Entry 5WWT (X-ray diffraction, 3.20 A resolution); this record covers chains A and C.

# Chain A
Protein: Putative methyltransferase NSUN6
Organism: Homo sapiens
Notes: EC 2.1.1.-
UniProt: Q8TEA1 (NSUN6_HUMAN); residues 1-469 here = UniProt positions 1-469
Sequence (477 residues; numbered 1 to 477; the number before each row is that of its first residue):
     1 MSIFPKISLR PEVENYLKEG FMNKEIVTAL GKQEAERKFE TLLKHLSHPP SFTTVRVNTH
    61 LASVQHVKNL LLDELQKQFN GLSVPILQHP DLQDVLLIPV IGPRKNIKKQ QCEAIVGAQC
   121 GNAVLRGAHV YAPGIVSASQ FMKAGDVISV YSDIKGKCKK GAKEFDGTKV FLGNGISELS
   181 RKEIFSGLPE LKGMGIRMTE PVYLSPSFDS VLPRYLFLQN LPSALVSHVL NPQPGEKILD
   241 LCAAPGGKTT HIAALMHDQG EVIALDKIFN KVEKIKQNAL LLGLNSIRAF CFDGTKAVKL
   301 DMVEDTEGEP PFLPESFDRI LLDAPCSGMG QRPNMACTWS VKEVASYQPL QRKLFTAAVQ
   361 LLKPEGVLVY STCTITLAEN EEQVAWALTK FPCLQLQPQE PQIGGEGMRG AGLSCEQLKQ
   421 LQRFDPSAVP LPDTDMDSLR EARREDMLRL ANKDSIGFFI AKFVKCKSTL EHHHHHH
Disordered / not traced: 1, 304-307, 467-477
Construct notes: expression tag (470-477)
What the authors report for this chain:
  - mutagenesis - Y131A, D293A: abolished catalytic activity on tRNACys
  - mutagenesis - R126A, K159A, K160A, R181A, L218A, N220A: decreased catalytic activity on tRNACys
  - mutagenesis - S223A: unchanged catalytic activity on tRNACys
  - mutagenesis - K159A/R181A, K160A/R181A, D266A, K271A, D323A, C373A, F458A: abolished catalytic activity
  - mutagenesis - F141A: unchanged catalytic activity on tRNA
  - mutagenesis - F141A (2.6-fold): decreased binding to tRNACys
  - mutagenesis - K248A: abolished catalytic activity on SAM
  - mutagenesis - C326D (39-fold), C326N (26-fold), C326S (26-fold): decreased catalytic activity
  - mutagenesis - D266A, K271A, D293A, D323A: abolished binding to SAM
  - mutagenesis - K248A (6-fold): decreased binding to SAM

# Chain C
Molecule: tRNA
Sequence (75 nucleotides; numbered 1 to 76; 1 number in that range is skipped by the numbering (no residue carries it; nothing is unmodelled there); the number before each row is that of its first residue):
     1 GAGGGUAUAG CUCAGG
    18 GGUAGAGCAU UUGACUGCAG AUCAAGAGGU CCCUGGUUCA AAUCCAGGUG CCCUCUCCA
Disordered / not traced: 1, 34-35

# Interface between chain A and chain C
Pairs across the interface (80):
  Phe-52(A) with U73(C), base contact
  Thr-53(A) with U73(C), base contact
  Thr-54(A) with U73(C), hydrogen bond to the base
  Gln-119(A) with U71(C), base contact
  Cys-120(A) with A76(C), sugar contact
  Ala-123(A) with C74(C), sugar contact; A76(C), base contact
  Arg-126(A) with U73(C), hydrogen bond to the base; C74(C), hydrogen bond to the base
  Gly-127(A) with C74(C), base contact
  Ala-128(A) with C74(C), base contact; A76(C), base contact
  His-129(A) with A76(C), hydrogen bond to the base
  Tyr-131(A) with C75(C), stacking on the base; A76(C), hydrogen bond to the base
  Pro-133(A) with C75(C), phosphate contact; A76(C), sugar contact
  Gly-134(A) with A76(C), base contact
  Gln-140(A) with A38(C), sugar contact; U39(C), phosphate contact
  Phe-141(A) with A38(C), base contact
  Lys-159(A) with U12(C), base contact; A23(C), hydrogen bond to the base
  Lys-160(A) with U12(C), hydrogen bond to the sugar; G24(C), hydrogen bond to the base
  Gly-161(A) with C25(C), sugar contact
  Ala-162(A) with G24(C), sugar contact
  Arg-181(A) with C25(C), hydrogen bond to the phosphate; A26(C), salt bridge to the phosphate
  Lys-182(A) with G37(C), phosphate contact
  Phe-185(A) with A26(C), sugar contact
  Ser-186(A) with A26(C), phosphate contact; U27(C), hydrogen bond to the phosphate
  Gly-187(A) with A26(C), hydrogen bond to the sugar
  Leu-188(A) with G10(C), sugar contact; C11(C), sugar contact
  Lys-192(A) with C75(C), hydrogen bond to the sugar; A76(C), salt bridge to the phosphate
  Gly-193(A) with C75(C), hydrogen bond to the base
  Pro-206(A) with C74(C), hydrogen bond to the base
  Ser-207(A) with C74(C), base contact
  Phe-208(A) with C74(C), hydrogen bond to the base
  Asp-209(A) with C74(C), hydrogen bond to the base; C75(C), hydrogen bond to the base
  Leu-218(A) with U73(C), sugar contact; C74(C), base contact
  Gln-219(A) with U73(C), phosphate contact
  Asn-220(A) with C72(C), hydrogen bond to the phosphate; U73(C), hydrogen bond to the phosphate
  Ser-223(A) with C72(C), hydrogen bond to the base; U73(C), hydrogen bond to the phosphate
  Pro-245(A) with C72(C), phosphate contact
  Lys-248(A) with C72(C), hydrogen bond to the base
  Lys-267(A) with G3(C), base contact
  Ile-268(A) with C69(C), phosphate contact; C70(C), phosphate contact
  Asn-270(A) with C69(C), phosphate contact
  Lys-271(A) with C70(C), salt bridge to the phosphate
  Asp-323(A) with C72(C), hydrogen bond to the base
  Ala-324(A) with C72(C), hydrogen bond to the base
  Cys-326(A) with C72(C), base contact
  Gln-331(A) with U71(C), hydrogen bond to the base
  Trp-339(A) with C70(C), sugar contact
  Lys-342(A) with G4(C), phosphate contact; G5(C), phosphate contact
  Glu-343(A) with G4(C), sugar contact; G5(C), sugar contact
  Ser-346(A) with G3(C), hydrogen bond to the sugar; G4(C), sugar contact
  Tyr-347(A) with G3(C), base contact; C70(C), hydrogen bond to the sugar
  Pro-349(A) with A2(C), base contact; G3(C), sugar contact
  Leu-350(A) with G3(C), base contact
  Arg-352(A) with A2(C), hydrogen bond to the base
  Lys-353(A) with G3(C), salt bridge to the phosphate
  Ser-371(A) with C72(C), hydrogen bond to the base
  Thr-372(A) with C72(C), base contact
  Cys-373(A) with C72(C), base contact
  Phe-458(A) with C72(C), base contact
Other interface residues (no listed pair), chain A (66 interface residues in all): Val-130, Cys-158, Lys-163, Ser-327, Gly-328, Gln-348, Trp-386, Ile-456
Other interface residues (no listed pair), chain C (24 interface residues in all): C13

# Summary
The interface between chain A and chain C involves 66 residues on one side and 24 on the other; the contacts
include 29 hydrogen bonds, 4 salt bridges and 1 aromatic stacking contact. Polar contacts include
Thr-54(A)/U73(C), Arg-126(A)/U73(C) and Arg-126(A)/C74(C). The paper reports that K159A/R181A, K160A/R181A and
D266A of chain A, among others, abolish catalytic activity; R126A, K159A and K160A of chain A, among others,
reduce catalytic activity on tRNACys; 21 substitutions were tested in all.
Chain A is Putative methyltransferase NSUN6 (Homo sapiens) and chain C is tRNA; the structure, Crystal
structure of human NSun6/tRNA, was determined by X-ray diffraction together with 5WWQ, 5WWR and 5WWS from the
same study.
